Entry 7M59 (X-ray diffraction, 1.65 A resolution); this record covers chains A and B.

# Chain A (and B)
Molecule: Tautomerase domain-containing protein
Source organism: Gammaproteobacteria bacterium SG8_31
Notes: chain B of this document is another copy of the same molecule, construct and numbering; everything in this record applies to it too
Reference sequence: A0A0S8FF56 (A0A0S8FF56_9GAMM); residues 1-64 here correspond to UniProt positions 2-65 (UniProt number = residue number + 1)
Chain sequence (64 residues; each row starts with the number of its first residue):
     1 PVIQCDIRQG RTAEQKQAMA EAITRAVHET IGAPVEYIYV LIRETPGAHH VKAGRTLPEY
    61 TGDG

# How chain A and chain B interact
Pairs across the interface (53; chain A residue first):
  Pro1(A) with Asp6(B); Ile7(B), hydrophobic
  Val2(A) with Gln4(B); Cys5(B); Asp6(B), hydrogen bond (backbone-backbone)
  Ile3(A) with Ile3(B), hydrophobic; Gln4(B); Cys5(B), hydrophobic
  Gln4(A) with Val2(B); Ile3(B); Gln4(B), hydrogen bond (backbone-backbone); Asp6(B)
  Cys5(A) with Val2(B); Ile3(B), hydrophobic
  Asp6(A) with Pro1(B); Val2(B), hydrogen bond (backbone-backbone); Gln4(B)
  Ile7(A) with Pro1(B), hydrophobic; Ile31(B), hydrophobic
  Arg8(A) with Tyr37(B)
  Arg11(A) with Ile31(B), hydrogen bond (side chain-backbone); Gly32(B); Ala33(B)
  Gln15(A) with Thr30(B); Ile31(B)
  Ala18(A) with Thr30(B)
  Met19(A) with Thr30(B); Ile31(B), hydrophobic
  Ala22(A) with Ala26(B), hydrophobic
  Ile23(A) with Val27(B), hydrophobic
  Ala26(A) with Ala22(B), hydrophobic
  Val27(A) with Ile23(B), hydrophobic
  Thr30(A) with Gln15(B); Ala18(B); Met19(B)
  Ile31(A) with Ile7(B), hydrophobic; Arg11(B), hydrogen bond (backbone-side chain); Gln15(B); Met19(B), hydrophobic; Tyr60(B)
  Gly32(A) with Arg11(B)
  Ala33(A) with Arg11(B)
  Glu36(A) with Lys52(B), salt bridge
  Tyr37(A) with Arg8(B); Lys52(B); Leu57(B), hydrophobic; Pro58(B)
  Arg43(A) with Gln4(B)
  Lys52(A) with Glu36(B); Tyr37(B)
  Leu57(A) with Tyr37(B), hydrophobic
  Pro58(A) with Tyr37(B)
  Tyr60(A) with Ile31(B)
Also at the interface, not in a pair above, chain A (29 interface residues in all): Pro34, His50
Also at the interface, not in a pair above, chain B (29 interface residues in all): Pro34, Arg43, His50

# Overview
Chain A and chain B each contribute 29 residues to their interface; the contacts include 5 hydrogen bonds and
1 salt bridge. Polar pairs include Glu36(A)-Lys52(B), Arg11(A)-Ile31(B) and Val2(A)-Asp6(B).
Chain A and chain B are both Tautomerase domain-containing protein (Gammaproteobacteria bacterium SG8_31); the
structure, Crystal structure of N2, a member of 4-oxalocrotonate tautomerase (4-OT) family, was determined by
X-ray diffraction, deposited together with 7M58.
